Entry 9DMJ (electron microscopy, 2.19 A resolution); this record covers chains C and D of the 9 polymer chains in the assembly.

== Chain C ==
Molecule: Acetylcholine receptor subunit alpha
From: Homo sapiens
UniProtKB: P02708 (ACHA_HUMAN); residues -19 to 437 here correspond to UniProt positions 1-457 (UniProt number = residue number + 20)
Amino-acid sequence (457 residues; numbered -19 to 437; the number before each row is that of its first residue; numbers below 1 keep their minus sign (Met-19 is residue -19)):
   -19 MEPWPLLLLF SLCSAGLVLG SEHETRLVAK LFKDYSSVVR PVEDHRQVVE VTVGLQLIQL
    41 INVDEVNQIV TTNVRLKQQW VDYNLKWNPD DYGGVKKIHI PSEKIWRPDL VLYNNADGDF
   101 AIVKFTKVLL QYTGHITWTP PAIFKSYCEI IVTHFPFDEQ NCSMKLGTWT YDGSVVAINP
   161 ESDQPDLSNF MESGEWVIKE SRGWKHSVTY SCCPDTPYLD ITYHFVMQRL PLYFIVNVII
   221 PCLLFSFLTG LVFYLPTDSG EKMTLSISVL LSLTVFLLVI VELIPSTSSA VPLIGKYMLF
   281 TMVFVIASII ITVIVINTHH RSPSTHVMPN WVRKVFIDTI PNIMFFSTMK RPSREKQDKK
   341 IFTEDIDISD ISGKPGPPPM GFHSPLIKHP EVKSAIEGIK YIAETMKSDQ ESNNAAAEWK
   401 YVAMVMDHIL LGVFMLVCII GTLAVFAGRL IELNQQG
Unresolved in the structure: -19 to 0, 331-365, 437
Cystine bridges: Cys128-Cys142
Covalent attachments: glycan linked to Asn141
Curated features (UniProtKB/Swiss-Prot):
  - glycosylation: Asn141 (N-linked (GlcNAc...) asparagine)

== Chain D ==
Molecule: Acetylcholine receptor subunit delta
From: Homo sapiens
UniProtKB: Q07001 (ACHD_HUMAN); residues -20 to 496 here correspond to UniProt positions 1-517 (UniProt number = residue number + 21)
Amino-acid sequence (517 residues; each row starts with the number of its first residue; numbers below 1 keep their minus sign (Met-20 is residue -20)):
   -20 MEGPVLTLGL LAALAVCGSW GLNEEERLIR HLFQEKGYNK ELRPVAHKEE SVDVALALTL
    40 SNLISLKEVE ETLTTNVWIE HGWTDNRLKW NAEEFGNISV LRLPPDMVWL PEIVLENNND
   100 GSFQISYSCN VLVYHYGFVY WLPPAIFRSS CPISVTYFPF DWQNCSLKFS SLKYTAKEIT
   160 LSLKQDAKEN RTYPVEWIII DPEGFTENGE WEIVHRPARV NVDPRAPLDS PSRQDITFYL
   220 IIRRKPLFYI INILVPCVLI SFMVNLVFYL PADSGEKTSV AISVLLAQSV FLLLISKRLP
   280 ATSMAIPLIG KFLLFGMVLV TMVVVICVIV LNIHFRTPST HVLSEGVKKL FLETLPELLH
   340 MSRPAEDGPS PGALVRRSSS LGYISKAEEY FLLKSRSDLM FEKQSERHGL ARRLTTARRP
   400 PASSEQAQQE LFNELKPAVD GANFIVNHMR DQNNYNEEKD SWNRVARTVD RLCLFVVTPV
   460 MVVGTAWIFL QGVYNQPPPQ PFPGDPYSYN VQDKRFI
Unresolved in the structure: -20 to 0, 345-407
Cystine bridges: Cys130-Cys144
Covalent attachments: N-acetylglucosamine (NAG) linked to Asn76, Asn143
Curated features (UniProtKB/Swiss-Prot):
  - modified residue: Tyr369 (Phosphotyrosine)
  - glycosylation (N-linked (GlcNAc...) asparagine): Asn76, Asn143
From the paper describing this entry:
  - post-translational modification sites: Asn76

== How chain C and chain D interact ==
Residue-residue contacts (115; chain C residue first):
  Val18(C) - Ile8(D)  hydrophobic
  Val18(C) - Arg81(D)
  Val18(C) - Pro83(D)  hydrophobic
  Val18(C) - Met86(D)  hydrophobic
  Val19(C) - Leu1(D)  hydrophobic
  Val19(C) - Glu4(D)
  Val19(C) - Ile8(D)  hydrophobic
  Arg20(C) - Leu1(D)
  Arg20(C) - Glu4(D)  salt bridge
  Val22(C) - Leu1(D)  hydrogen bond (backbone-backbone)
  Glu23(C) - Leu1(D)  hydrogen bond (backbone-backbone)
  Glu23(C) - Asn2(D)
  Asp24(C) - Leu1(D)
  His25(C) - Leu1(D)
  His25(C) - Glu3(D)
  His25(C) - Glu4(D)
  His25(C) - Gly75(D)  hydrogen bond (side chain-backbone)
  His25(C) - Ile77(D)
  Asn47(C) - Ile43(D)
  Asn47(C) - Ser44(D)
  Gln48(C) - Glu186(D)
  Gln48(C) - Asn187(D)
  Gln48(C) - Gly188(D)
  Asp89(C) - Tyr106(D)
  Val91(C) - Tyr106(D)  hydrophobic
  Tyr93(C) - Trp57(D)
  Asn95(C) - Asn41(D)  hydrogen bond (backbone-side chain)
  Asn95(C) - Asn55(D)  hydrogen bond (backbone-side chain)
  Ala96(C) - Asn41(D)
  Ala96(C) - Ile43(D)
  Ala96(C) - Asn55(D)
  Ala96(C) - Ile125(D)
  Asp97(C) - Ile125(D)
  Gly98(C) - Ile125(D)
  Phe100(C) - Asn55(D)
  Phe100(C) - Pro123(D)  hydrophobic
  Phe100(C) - Ala124(D)
  Phe100(C) - Ile125(D)  hydrophobic
  Ala101(C) - Tyr106(D)  hydrophobic
  Tyr127(C) - Asn41(D)
  Tyr127(C) - Leu42(D)
  Tyr127(C) - Thr185(D)
  Tyr127(C) - Asn187(D)
  Glu129(C) - Thr185(D)
  Trp149(C) - Trp57(D)
  Trp149(C) - Cys108(D)
  Trp149(C) - Leu121(D)  hydrogen bond (side chain-backbone)
  Trp149(C) - Pro123(D)
  Thr150(C) - Arg81(D)  hydrogen bond (backbone-side chain)
  Thr150(C) - Cys108(D)
  Thr150(C) - Asn109(D)  hydrogen bond
  Thr150(C) - Leu111(D)
  Tyr151(C) - Arg81(D)
  Asp152(C) - Arg81(D)  salt bridge
  Gly240(C) - Glu255(D)
  Glu241(C) - Glu255(D)  hydrogen bond (backbone-side chain)
  Lys242(C) - Glu255(D)
  Met243(C) - Glu255(D)
  Met243(C) - Val259(D)  hydrophobic
  Thr244(C) - Glu255(D)  hydrogen bond
  Ile247(C) - Val259(D)  hydrophobic
  Ile247(C) - Ser262(D)
  Leu251(C) - Ser262(D)
  Leu251(C) - Leu265(D)  hydrophobic
  Thr254(C) - Ala266(D)
  Thr254(C) - Val269(D)
  Thr254(C) - Phe270(D)
  Leu257(C) - Asn231(D)
  Leu257(C) - Phe270(D)  hydrophobic
  Val261(C) - Leu273(D)  hydrophobic
  Val261(C) - Arg277(D)
  Ile264(C) - Phe227(D)  hydrophobic
  Pro265(C) - Phe227(D)
  Ser266(C) - Phe227(D)
  Thr267(C) - Gly188(D)
  Thr267(C) - Phe227(D)
  Ser268(C) - Gly188(D)  hydrogen bond (backbone-backbone)
  Ser268(C) - Lys224(D)  hydrogen bond (side chain-backbone)
  Ser268(C) - Leu226(D)  hydrogen bond (side chain-backbone)
  Ser268(C) - Phe227(D)  hydrogen bond (side chain-backbone)
  Ser269(C) - Gly188(D)
  Val271(C) - Leu226(D)  hydrophobic
  Leu279(C) - Val234(D)  hydrophobic
  Ile286(C) - Leu238(D)  hydrophobic
  Ile286(C) - Met242(D)  hydrophobic
  Ile289(C) - Met242(D)  hydrophobic
  Ile289(C) - Leu245(D)  hydrophobic
  Ile290(C) - Met242(D)  hydrophobic
  Ile290(C) - Leu245(D)  hydrophobic
  Val293(C) - Leu245(D)
  Ile296(C) - Leu249(D)  hydrophobic
  Ile296(C) - Pro250(D)
  Asn297(C) - Tyr248(D)  hydrogen bond (side chain-backbone)
  His300(C) - Pro250(D)
  His300(C) - Asp252(D)
  Arg301(C) - Tyr248(D)  hydrogen bond
  Pro303(C) - Ala344(D)  hydrogen bond (backbone-backbone)
  Ser304(C) - Pro343(D)
  Ser304(C) - Arg443(D)
  Thr305(C) - Ser341(D)
  Thr305(C) - Arg342(D)
  Thr305(C) - Arg446(D)
  His306(C) - Ser341(D)
  His306(C) - Arg446(D)
  Val307(C) - Ala344(D)
  His369(C) - Phe411(D)
  Glu371(C) - Val418(D)
  Glu371(C) - Asn422(D)
  Ser374(C) - Asn422(D)  hydrogen bond
  Ala375(C) - Asn422(D)
  Gly378(C) - Val425(D)
  Tyr381(C) - Arg429(D)
  Tyr381(C) - Asn432(D)  hydrogen bond
  Ile382(C) - Val425(D)  hydrophobic
  Thr385(C) - Asn432(D)
Also at the interface, not in a pair above, chain C (74 interface residues in all): Pro21, Ile49, Val155, Leu250, Leu258, Ile260, Ala270, Met282, Val283, Val372, Ile379
Also at the interface, not in a pair above, chain D (73 interface residues in all): Glu5, Ser40, Ser105, Arg127, Pro225, Ile230, Pro235, Ile239, Ser253, Asp419, Ala421, Met428

== Summary ==
Chain C and chain D form an interface of 74 and 73 residues respectively, with 19 hydrogen bonds and 2 salt
bridges. Among the polar pairs are Arg20(C)-Glu4(D), Asp152(C)-Arg81(D) and His25(C)-Gly75(D).
N-acetylglucosamine is covalently linked to Asn76(D) and Asn143(D). From the paper: a modification site at
Asn76(D).
Chain C is Acetylcholine receptor subunit alpha and chain D is Acetylcholine receptor subunit delta, both from
Homo sapiens; the structure, Human muscle nAChR with two fab1b-bound, was determined by electron microscopy,
deposited together with 9DMG, 9DMH, 9DMK, 9DML, 9DMQ, 9DMS and 9DMT.
